PDB entry 9DDQ | electron microscopy, 3.19 A resolution | chains A and E of the 8 polymer chains in the assembly

# Chain A (and E)
Protein: Biopolymer transport protein ExbB
Source organism: Escherichia coli
Notes: chain E of this document is another copy of the same molecule, construct and numbering; everything in this record applies to it too
UniProtKB: P0ABU7 (EXBB_ECOLI); residues 1-244 here = UniProt positions 1-244
Chain sequence (244 residues; each row starts with the number of its first residue):
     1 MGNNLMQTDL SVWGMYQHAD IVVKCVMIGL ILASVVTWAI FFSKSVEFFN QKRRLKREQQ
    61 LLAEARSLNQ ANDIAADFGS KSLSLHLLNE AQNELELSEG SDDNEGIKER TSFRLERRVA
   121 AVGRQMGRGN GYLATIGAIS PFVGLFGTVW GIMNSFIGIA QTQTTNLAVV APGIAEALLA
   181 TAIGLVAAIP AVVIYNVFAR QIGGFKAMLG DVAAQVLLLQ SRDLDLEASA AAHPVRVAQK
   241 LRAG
Unresolved in the structure: 1-8, 233-244 (chain E: 1-7, 233-244)

# Chain A / chain E interface
Pairs across the interface - 48 pairs, chain A then chain E:
  Asp9(A) - Gln161(E)  hydrogen bond (backbone-side chain)
  Leu10(A) - Ile157(E)  hydrophobic
  Leu10(A) - Gln161(E)
  Met15(A) - Ile157(E)  hydrophobic
  Asn166(A) - Thr165(E)
  Ala168(A) - Ile159(E)  hydrophobic
  Ala168(A) - Gln163(E)
  Ala171(A) - Phe156(E)
  Ala171(A) - Ile159(E)  hydrophobic
  Pro172(A) - Ala160(E)
  Ile174(A) - Phe156(E)  hydrophobic
  Ala175(A) - Met153(E)
  Ala175(A) - Ile157(E)  hydrophobic
  Leu178(A) - Val149(E)
  Leu178(A) - Ile152(E)  hydrophobic
  Leu178(A) - Met153(E)  hydrophobic
  Leu179(A) - Met153(E)  hydrogen bond (backbone-side chain)
  Ala182(A) - Val149(E)  hydrophobic
  Ala182(A) - Met153(E)  hydrophobic
  Leu185(A) - Phe142(E)  hydrophobic
  Leu185(A) - Leu145(E)  hydrophobic
  Leu185(A) - Phe146(E)
  Val186(A) - Phe146(E)  hydrophobic
  Ile189(A) - Phe142(E)  hydrophobic
  Ile189(A) - Val143(E)  hydrophobic
  Val192(A) - Ile139(E)  hydrophobic
  Val193(A) - Ile139(E)  hydrophobic
  Asn196(A) - Thr135(E)  hydrogen bond
  Arg200(A) - Gly131(E)
  Ala207(A) - Arg117(E)
  Ala207(A) - Arg124(E)
  Gly210(A) - Arg117(E)
  Asp211(A) - Arg117(E)  salt bridge
  Asp211(A) - Arg124(E)  salt bridge
  Ala214(A) - Phe113(E)  hydrophobic
  Ala214(A) - Arg117(E)
  Leu218(A) - Arg110(E)
  Leu218(A) - Phe113(E)  hydrophobic
  Leu218(A) - Arg114(E)
  Ser221(A) - Arg110(E)  hydrogen bond
  Arg222(A) - Glu94(E)  salt bridge
  Arg222(A) - Leu97(E)
  Arg222(A) - Arg110(E)
  Asp225(A) - Gly106(E)
  Asp225(A) - Arg110(E)  salt bridge
  Leu226(A) - Gly100(E)
  Ser229(A) - Gly100(E)  hydrogen bond (side chain-backbone)
  Ser229(A) - Asp102(E)
Interface residues without a listed pair, chain A (35 interface residues in all): Val12, Arg66, Pro141, Leu167, Thr181, Leu217
Interface residues without a listed pair, chain E (35 interface residues in all): Ser98, Ser101, Gly127, Asn130, Ala134, Ala138, Trp150, Leu167

# Summary
Chain A and chain E each contribute 35 residues to their interface, with 5 hydrogen bonds and 4 salt bridges.
Polar contacts include Asp211(A)-Arg117(E), Asp211(A)-Arg124(E) and Arg222(A)-Glu94(E).
Both chains are Biopolymer transport protein ExbB (Escherichia coli). Entry 9DDQ (E. coli TonB-ExbBD TonB
bound to ExbB chain A) was determined by electron microscopy together with 9DDM, 9DDN, 9DDO and 9DDP from the
same study.
